8HUG - chains A and B of the 3 polymer chains in the assembly; structure by X-ray diffraction, 2.15 A resolution.

== Chain A ==
Molecule: GTP-binding nuclear protein Ran
Source organism: Homo sapiens
UniProt: P62826 (RAN_HUMAN); residues 1-216 here = UniProt positions 1-216
Amino-acid sequence (216 residues; numbered 1 to 216; the number before each row is that of its first residue):
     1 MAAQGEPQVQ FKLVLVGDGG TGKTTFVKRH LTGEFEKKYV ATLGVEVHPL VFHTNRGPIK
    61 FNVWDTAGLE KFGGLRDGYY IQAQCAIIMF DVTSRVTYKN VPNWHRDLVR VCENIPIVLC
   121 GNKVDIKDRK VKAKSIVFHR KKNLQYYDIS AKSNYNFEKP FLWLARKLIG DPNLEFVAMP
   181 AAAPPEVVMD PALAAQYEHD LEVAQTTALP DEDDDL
Not modelled in the structure: 1-7
Differences from the reference sequence: engineered mutation Leu69 (Gln in P62826), Ala182 (Leu in P62826)
Curated features (UniProtKB/Swiss-Prot):
  - region: Lys37 to Val45 (Switch-I), Gly68 to Gln84 (Switch-II), Asp211 to Leu216 (Interaction with RANBP1)
  - binding site (GTP): Asp18 to Thr25, Glu36 to Thr42, Gly68, Asn122 to Asp125, Ser150 to Lys152
  - modified residue: Ala2 (N-acetylalanine), Thr24 (Phosphothreonine), Lys37 (N6-acetyllysine), Lys60 (N6-acetyllysine), Lys71 (N6-acetyllysine), Lys99 (N6-acetyllysine), Lys134 (N6-acetyllysine), Lys159 (N6-acetyllysine)
  - cross-link (Glycyl lysine isopeptide (Lys-Gly)): Lys71 (interchain with G-Cter in SUMO2), Lys152 (interchain with G-Cter in SUMO2)
  - mutagenesis: Gly19 (G19V: Blocks DNA replication; when associated with L-69), Thr24 (T24L: Has low binding affinity for GTP and GDP. Almost completely abolishes interaction with BIRC5; T24N: Has low binding affinity for GTP and GDP. Decreases nuclear import of proteins and RNA ...), Thr25 (T25A: Minor effect on the interaction with the alpha phosphate group of bound GTP), Lys37 (K37Q: Mimics acetylation; enhances the nuclear export of RELA/p65; K37R: Decreased acetylation), Tyr39 (Y39A: Abolishes steric hindrance that traps the essential Q-69 in an unreactive position, and causes slow GTP hydrolysis in wild-type ...), Glu70 (E70A: Strongly decreases the relase of bound GDP), Arg76 (R76E: Probable loss of interaction with NUTF2. Loss of transport to the nucleus), Lys134 (K134Q: Loss of normal mitotic chromosome segregation and defective mitotic spindle orientation; K134R: Loss of normal mitotic chromosome segregation and formation of sister chromatid bridges), Asp211 to Leu216 (No effect on GTPase activity. Abolishes interaction with RANBP1)
Ion coordination: Mg2+: Thr24, Thr42 (together with GTP)
Ligand contacts: GTP (guanosine-5'-triphosphate): Gly17, Asp18, Gly19, Gly20, Thr21, Gly22, Lys23, Thr24, Thr25, Phe35, Glu36, Lys37, Lys38, Tyr39, Val40, Ala41, Thr42, Thr66, Ala67, Gly68, Leu69, Asn122, Lys123, Asp125, Ile126, Ser150, Ala151, Lys152

== Chain B ==
Molecule: YRB1 isoform 1
Source organism: Saccharomyces cerevisiae
UniProt: A0A6A5PZB5 (A0A6A5PZB5_YEASX); numbering as in UniProt (aligned over 62-201)
Amino-acid sequence (140 residues; each row starts with the number of its first residue):
    62 DIHFEPVVHL EKVDVKTMEE DEEVLYKVRA KLFRFDADAK EWKERGTGDC KFLKNKKTNK
   122 VRILMRRDKT LKICANHIIA PEYTLKPNVG SDRSWVYACT ADIAEGEAEA FTFAIRFGSK
   182 ENADKFKEEF EKAQEINKKA
Not modelled in the structure: 62-80, 201

== Interface between chain A and chain B ==
Residue-residue contacts - 84 pairs, chain A then chain B:
  Arg29(A) - Glu105(B)  salt bridge
  Thr32(A) - Glu105(B)
  Thr32(A) - Arg106(B)
  Thr32(A) - Arg128(B)  hydrogen bond (backbone-side chain)
  Gly33(A) - Glu105(B)
  Gly33(A) - Arg106(B)
  Gly33(A) - Arg128(B)
  Glu34(A) - Lys104(B)  salt bridge
  Glu34(A) - Glu105(B)  hydrogen bond (backbone-backbone)
  Leu50(A) - Lys133(B)
  Val51(A) - Lys133(B)  hydrogen bond (backbone-side chain)
  Phe52(A) - Lys133(B)
  Phe157(A) - Asp129(B)
  Phe157(A) - Lys130(B)
  Phe157(A) - Thr131(B)
  Glu158(A) - Lys130(B)
  Ala178(A) - Arg127(B)
  Ala178(A) - Leu132(B)
  Met179(A) - Arg127(B)  hydrogen bond (backbone-side chain)
  Met179(A) - Ile134(B)
  Ala181(A) - Arg123(B)  hydrogen bond (backbone-side chain)
  Ala181(A) - Leu125(B)  hydrophobic
  Ala181(A) - Ile134(B)  hydrophobic
  Ala181(A) - Asn137(B)
  Ala182(A) - Arg123(B)  hydrogen bond (backbone-side chain)
  Ala182(A) - Asn137(B)  hydrogen bond (backbone-side chain)
  Ala182(A) - Ile164(B)
  Ala183(A) - Ile164(B)
  Pro184(A) - Arg123(B)
  Pro184(A) - Asn137(B)
  Pro184(A) - His138(B)
  Pro184(A) - Ile139(B)
  Pro184(A) - Ile164(B)  hydrophobic
  Pro185(A) - Ile139(B)
  Pro185(A) - Ile164(B)
  Pro185(A) - Ala169(B)  hydrophobic
  Glu186(A) - Lys121(B)  salt bridge
  Glu186(A) - Ile139(B)
  Val187(A) - Thr161(B)
  Val187(A) - Ala162(B)  hydrophobic
  Met189(A) - Thr161(B)
  Tyr197(A) - Ala171(B)
  Leu201(A) - Val157(B)  hydrophobic
  Leu201(A) - Ala159(B)
  Leu201(A) - Thr173(B)
  Val203(A) - Phe96(B)  hydrophobic
  Ala204(A) - Phe96(B)  hydrophobic
  Ala204(A) - Trp103(B)  hydrogen bond (backbone-side chain)
  Ala204(A) - Asn149(B)  hydrogen bond (backbone-side chain)
  Ala204(A) - Thr173(B)
  Gln205(A) - Lys147(B)
  Gln205(A) - Pro148(B)
  Gln205(A) - Asn149(B)  hydrogen bond (backbone-side chain)
  Gln205(A) - Val150(B)  hydrogen bond (backbone-backbone)
  Gln205(A) - Val157(B)
  Thr206(A) - Val150(B)
  Thr207(A) - Phe96(B)
  Thr207(A) - Trp103(B)  hydrogen bond (backbone-side chain)
  Thr207(A) - Asn149(B)  hydrogen bond (backbone-side chain)
  Ala208(A) - Trp103(B)
  Ala208(A) - Asn149(B)
  Leu209(A) - Trp103(B)  hydrophobic
  Leu209(A) - Asn149(B)  hydrogen bond (backbone-side chain)
  Leu209(A) - Ser155(B)
  Leu209(A) - Ala175(B)  hydrophobic
  Leu209(A) - Arg177(B)
  Pro210(A) - Phe94(B)  hydrophobic
  Pro210(A) - Trp103(B)
  Pro210(A) - Arg177(B)  hydrogen bond (backbone-side chain)
  Asp211(A) - Arg177(B)  hydrogen bond (backbone-side chain)
  Glu212(A) - Gly151(B)
  Glu212(A) - Ser152(B)  hydrogen bond
  Glu212(A) - Arg154(B)  salt bridge
  Glu212(A) - Arg177(B)  salt bridge
  Asp214(A) - Arg154(B)  hydrogen bond (backbone-side chain)
  Asp215(A) - Arg154(B)
  Asp215(A) - Gly179(B)
  Leu216(A) - Arg90(B)
  Leu216(A) - Lys92(B)
  Leu216(A) - Thr108(B)
  Leu216(A) - Arg154(B)
  Leu216(A) - Arg177(B)  hydrogen bond (backbone-side chain)
  Leu216(A) - Phe178(B)
  Leu216(A) - Gly179(B)
Also at the interface, not in a pair above, chain A (40 interface residues in all): His30, Glu36, Phe176, Val177, Pro180, Asp213
Also at the interface, not in a pair above, chain B (49 interface residues in all): Ala91, Arg95, Lys101, Glu102, Asp153, Tyr158

== Overview ==
40 residues of chain A face 49 of chain B across their interface, with 19 hydrogen bonds and 5 salt bridges.
Polar pairs include Arg29(A)-Glu105(B), Glu34(A)-Lys104(B) and Glu186(A)-Lys121(B). Chain A binds GTP. UniProt
lists 23 GTP-binding residues and 14 mutagenesis sites on chain A.
Chain A is GTP-binding nuclear protein Ran (Homo sapiens) and chain B is YRB1 isoform 1 (Saccharomyces
cerevisiae); the structure, F1 in complex with CRM1-Ran-RanBP1, was determined by X-ray diffraction, deposited
together with 8HUF.
